7W07 - chain A; structure by X-ray diffraction, 1.48 A resolution.

[Chain A]
Protein: Transcriptional regulator, LysR family
Source organism: Yersinia pseudotuberculosis serotype O:3 (strain YPIII)
Reference sequence: A0A0H3B558 (A0A0H3B558_YERPY); residues 1-292 here = UniProt positions 1-292
Amino-acid sequence (292 residues; numbered 1 to 292; the number before each row is that of its first residue):
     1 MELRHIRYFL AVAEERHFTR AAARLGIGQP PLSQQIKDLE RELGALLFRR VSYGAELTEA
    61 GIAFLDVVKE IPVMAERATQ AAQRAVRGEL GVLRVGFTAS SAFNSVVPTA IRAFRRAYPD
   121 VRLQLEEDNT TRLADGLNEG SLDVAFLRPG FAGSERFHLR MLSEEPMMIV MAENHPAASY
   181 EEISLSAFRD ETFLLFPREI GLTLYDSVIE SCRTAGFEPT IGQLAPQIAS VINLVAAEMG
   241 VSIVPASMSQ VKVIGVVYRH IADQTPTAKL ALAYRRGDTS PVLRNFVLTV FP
Disordered / not traced: 1-87
Residues lining bound ligands: 2-methylidenebutanedioic acid (ITN): Thr-98, Ala-99, Ser-100, Asn-129, Thr-130, Arg-148, Phe-196, Ile-200, Gly-201, Leu-204, Gln-227, Ile-228

[Summary]
Bound to chain A: 2-methylidenebutanedioic acid.
Chain A is Transcriptional regulator, LysR family (Yersinia pseudotuberculosis serotype O:3 (strain YPIII));
the structure, Itaconate inducible LysR-Type Transcriptional regulator (ITCR) in complex with itaconate, Space
group C121, was determined by X-ray diffraction together with 7W06 and 7W08 from the same study.
